PDB entry 4BZS | X-ray diffraction, 2.10 A resolution | chain A

Chain A:
Name: Angiotensin-converting enzyme
Source organism: Homo sapiens
Notes: EC 3.2.1.-, 3.4.15.1; fragment: n domain, residues 30-657
UniProt: P12821 (ACE_HUMAN); residues 1-628 here correspond to UniProt positions 30-657 (UniProt number = residue number + 29)
Chain sequence (629 residues; numbered 1 to 629; the number before each row is that of its first residue):
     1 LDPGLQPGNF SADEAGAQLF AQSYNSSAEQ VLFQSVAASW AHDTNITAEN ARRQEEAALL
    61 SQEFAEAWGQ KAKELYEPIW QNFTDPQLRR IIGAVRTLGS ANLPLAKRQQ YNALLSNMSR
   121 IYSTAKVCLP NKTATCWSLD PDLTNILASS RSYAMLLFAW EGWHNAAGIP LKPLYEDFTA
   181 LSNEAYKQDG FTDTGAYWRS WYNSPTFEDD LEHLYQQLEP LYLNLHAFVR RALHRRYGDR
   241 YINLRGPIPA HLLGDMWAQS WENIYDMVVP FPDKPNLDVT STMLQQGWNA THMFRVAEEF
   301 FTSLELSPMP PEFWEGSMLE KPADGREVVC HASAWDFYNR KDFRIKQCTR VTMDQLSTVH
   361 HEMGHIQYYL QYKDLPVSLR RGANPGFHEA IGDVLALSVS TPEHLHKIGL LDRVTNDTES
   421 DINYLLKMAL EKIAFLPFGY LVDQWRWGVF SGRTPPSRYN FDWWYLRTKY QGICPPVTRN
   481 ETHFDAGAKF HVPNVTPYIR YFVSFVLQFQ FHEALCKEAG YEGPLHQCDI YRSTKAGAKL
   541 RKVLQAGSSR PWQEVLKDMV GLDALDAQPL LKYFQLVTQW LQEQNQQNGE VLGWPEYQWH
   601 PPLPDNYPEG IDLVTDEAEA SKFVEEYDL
Not modelled in the structure: 613-629
Sequence notes: expression tag (629); engineered mutation Leu576 (Pro605 in P12821)
Disulfides: Cys128-Cys136, Cys330-Cys348, Cys516-Cys528
Covalent attachments: N-acetylglucosamine (NAG) linked to Asn45; glycan linked to Asn416, Asn480
Bound ions: Zn2+: His361, His365, Glu389 (together with K26)
Ligand contacts:
  - thiodiglycolic acid (9X6): Gln259, His331, Phe435, Lys489, His491, Tyr498, Tyr501
  - K26 (N-acetyl-L-ile-L-tyr-(R)-1-amino-2-(4-hydroxyphenyl)ethylphosphonic acid): Val36, Ser39, His331, Ala332, Ser333, Ala334, Trp335, Asp336, Tyr338, His361, Glu362, His365, Tyr369, Arg381, Gly382, His388, Glu389, Phe490, His491, Asn494, Thr496, Arg500, Tyr501
What the authors report for this chain:
  - binding site for K26: Ala334, Asp336, His365, Tyr369, His388, Thr496
  - specificity-determining residues: Arg381 (proposed by the authors, not directly observed)
  - specificity-determining residues: Tyr369

Summary:
Ligands of chain A: compound K26 and thiodiglycolic acid. Covalently linked N-acetylglucosamine: at Asn45.
His361, His365 and Glu389 form the Zn2+ site. The paper reports a binding site for K26 at Ala334, Asp336 and
His365 among others; specificity determinants Arg381 and Tyr369.
Chain A is Angiotensin-converting enzyme (Homo sapiens); the structure, Human angiotenisn converting enzyme
N-domain in complex with K-26, was determined by X-ray diffraction together with 4BZR from the same study.
